PDB entry 1IMC | X-ray diffraction, 2.60 A resolution | chains A and B

[Chain A (and B)]
Protein: Inositol monophosphatase
Source organism: Homo sapiens
Notes: EC 3.1.3.25; chain B of this document is another copy of the same molecule, construct and numbering; everything in this record applies to it too
Reference sequence: P29218 (IMPA1_HUMAN); residue numbers follow UniProt; this construct covers 1-277
Amino-acid sequence (277 residues; numbered 1 to 277; the number before each row is that of its first residue):
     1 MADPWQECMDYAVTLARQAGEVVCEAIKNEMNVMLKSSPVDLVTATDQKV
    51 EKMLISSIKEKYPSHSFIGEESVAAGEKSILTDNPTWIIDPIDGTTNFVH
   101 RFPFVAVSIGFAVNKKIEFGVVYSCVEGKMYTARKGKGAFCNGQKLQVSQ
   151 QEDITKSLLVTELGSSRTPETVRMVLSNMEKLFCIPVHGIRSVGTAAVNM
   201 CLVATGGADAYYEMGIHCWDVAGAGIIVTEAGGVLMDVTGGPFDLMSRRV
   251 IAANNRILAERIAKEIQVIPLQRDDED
Not modelled in the structure: 1-4, 272-277 (chain B: 1-4)
Cystine bridges: Cys24-Cys125
Bound ions: Mn2+ site 1: Glu70, Asp90, Ile92 (together with chloride ion); Mn2+ site 2 near Glu70 (its only coordinating residue here); Mn2+ site 3: Asp90, Asp93, Asp220
Swiss-Prot annotation at these positions:
  - binding site (Mg(2+)): Glu70, Asp90, Ile92, Asp93, Asp220
  - binding site (substrate): Glu70, Ile92 to Thr95, Gly194 to Ala196, Glu213, Asp220
  - modified residue: Thr168 (Phosphothreonine)
  - mutagenesis: Lys36 (K36Q: 50-fold reduction in activity), Asp93 (D93N: Loss of activity), Ser165 (S165A/I: Reduced enzyme activity with myo-inositol 1-phosphate), Glu213 (E213Q: Strongly reduced affinity for myo-inositol 1-phosphate and strongly reduced enzyme activity with myo-inositol 1-phosphate)

[Interface between chain A and chain B]
Contacting residue pairs (67; chain A residue first):
  Val40(A) - Pro186(B)  hydrophobic
  Val40(A) - Val187(B)
  Leu42(A) - His188(B)
  Thr96(A) - His188(B)
  Asn97(A) - Arg191(B)  hydrogen bond
  His100(A) - Lys156(B)  hydrogen bond (side chain-backbone)
  His100(A) - Ser157(B)
  His100(A) - Leu158(B)
  His100(A) - His188(B)  hydrogen bond
  His100(A) - Gly206(B)
  His100(A) - Gly207(B)
  His100(A) - Asp209(B)  salt bridge
  Arg101(A) - Gly207(B)
  Phe102(A) - Leu158(B)  hydrophobic
  Phe102(A) - Arg191(B)
  Phe102(A) - Leu202(B)  hydrophobic
  Phe102(A) - Gly207(B)
  Phe104(A) - Phe104(B)  hydrophobic
  Lys156(A) - His100(B)  hydrogen bond (backbone-side chain)
  Ser157(A) - His100(B)
  Leu158(A) - His100(B)
  Leu158(A) - Phe102(B)  hydrophobic
  Val160(A) - Phe102(B)  hydrophobic
  Glu162(A) - Arg191(B)  salt bridge
  Leu163(A) - Phe183(B)  hydrophobic
  Leu163(A) - Ile190(B)  hydrophobic
  Gly164(A) - Phe183(B)
  Ser166(A) - Phe183(B)
  Arg167(A) - Phe183(B)  hydrogen bond (side chain-backbone)
  Arg167(A) - Pro186(B)
  Arg167(A) - Val187(B)  hydrogen bond (side chain-backbone)
  Val172(A) - Glu180(B)
  Val172(A) - Phe183(B)  hydrophobic
  Arg173(A) - Glu180(B)  salt bridge
  Leu176(A) - Leu176(B)
  Leu176(A) - Glu180(B)
  Met179(A) - Leu163(B)  hydrophobic
  Glu180(A) - Val172(B)
  Glu180(A) - Arg173(B)  salt bridge
  Glu180(A) - Leu176(B)
  Phe183(A) - Leu163(B)  hydrophobic
  Phe183(A) - Gly164(B)
  Phe183(A) - Ser166(B)
  Phe183(A) - Arg167(B)
  Phe183(A) - Val172(B)  hydrophobic
  Cys184(A) - Val172(B)  hydrophobic
  Pro186(A) - Arg167(B)
  Val187(A) - Val40(B)
  Val187(A) - Arg167(B)  hydrogen bond (backbone-side chain)
  His188(A) - Leu42(B)
  His188(A) - Thr96(B)
  His188(A) - His100(B)  hydrogen bond
  Arg191(A) - Asn97(B)  hydrogen bond
  Arg191(A) - Phe102(B)
  Arg191(A) - Ser192(B)
  Arg191(A) - Val193(B)
  Arg191(A) - Gly194(B)
  Ser192(A) - Arg191(B)
  Ser192(A) - Ser192(B)  hydrogen bond (backbone-backbone)
  Val193(A) - Arg191(B)
  Gly194(A) - Arg191(B)
  Leu202(A) - Phe102(B)  hydrophobic
  Gly206(A) - His100(B)
  Gly207(A) - His100(B)
  Gly207(A) - Arg101(B)
  Gly207(A) - Phe102(B)
  Asp209(A) - His100(B)  salt bridge
Other interface residues (no listed pair), chain A (39 interface residues in all): Pro39, Pro103, Ile190, Ala208
Other interface residues (no listed pair), chain B (39 interface residues in all): Pro39, Pro103, Val160, Glu162, Met179, Cys184, Ala208

[Summary]
The chain A/chain B interface involves 39 residues from each chain, with 10 hydrogen bonds and 5 salt bridges.
Polar pairs include His100(A)-Asp209(B), Glu162(A)-Arg191(B) and Arg173(A)-Glu180(B). UniProt lists 5
Mg2+-binding residues, 10 substrate-binding residues and 4 mutagenesis sites on chain A.
Both chains are Inositol monophosphatase (Homo sapiens). Entry 1IMC (Structural studies of metal binding by
inositol monophosphatase: evidence for two-metal ion catalysis) was determined by X-ray diffraction (same
publication as 1IMD, 1IME and 1IMF).
